PDB entry 1BIU | X-ray diffraction, 2.50 A resolution | chains A and B

Chain A (and B):
Name: HIV-1 integrase
From: Human immunodeficiency virus 1
Notes: fragment: core domain; chain B of this document is another copy of the same molecule, construct and numbering; everything in this record applies to it too
Reference sequence: P12497 (POL_HV1N5); residues 47-212 here correspond to UniProt positions 762-927 (UniProt number = residue number + 715)
Sequence (166 residues; row label = number of the first residue in the row):
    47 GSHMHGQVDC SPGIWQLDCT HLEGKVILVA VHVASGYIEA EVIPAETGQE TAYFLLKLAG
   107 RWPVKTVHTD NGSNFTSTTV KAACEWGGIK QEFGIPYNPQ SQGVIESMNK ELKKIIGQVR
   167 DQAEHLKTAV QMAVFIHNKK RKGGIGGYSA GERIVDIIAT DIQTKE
Disordered / not traced: 47-55, 141-147, 210-212 (chain B: 47-55, 141-148, 210-212)
Construct notes: conflict Ser-48 (Glu763 in P12497), His-49 (Ala764 in P12497), Gly-133 (Ala848 in P12497); engineered mutation Glu-131 (Trp846 in P12497), Lys-185 (Phe900 in P12497)
Ion coordination: Mg2+ near Cys-65 (its only coordinating residue here)
What the authors report for this chain:
  - Mg2+ coordination: Asp-64, Asp-116
  - catalytic residues: Asp-64, Asp-116, Glu-152
  - conformationally variable residues: Arg-187 to Gly-193

How chain A and chain B interact:
Contacting residue pairs - 43 pairs, chain A then chain B:
  Tyr-83(A) / Arg-107(B)
  Glu-85(A) / Arg-107(B)
  Glu-87(A) / Tyr-99(B)
  Glu-87(A) / Lys-103(B)  salt bridge
  Tyr-99(A) / Glu-87(B)
  Tyr-99(A) / Lys-173(B)
  Tyr-99(A) / Gln-177(B)  hydrogen bond
  Leu-102(A) / Thr-174(B)
  Lys-103(A) / Glu-87(B)  salt bridge
  Lys-103(A) / Gln-177(B)
  Ala-105(A) / Phe-181(B)
  Ala-105(A) / Lys-185(B)  hydrogen bond (backbone-side chain)
  Gly-106(A) / Phe-181(B)
  Gly-106(A) / Asn-184(B)  hydrogen bond (backbone-side chain)
  Arg-107(A) / Tyr-83(B)
  Arg-107(A) / Glu-85(B)  salt bridge
  Arg-107(A) / Arg-107(B)
  Trp-108(A) / Trp-108(B)  hydrophobic
  Trp-108(A) / Lys-185(B)  hydrogen bond (backbone-side chain)
  Trp-132(A) / Met-178(B)
  Trp-132(A) / Phe-181(B)  hydrophobic
  Gly-133(A) / Phe-181(B)
  Gln-168(A) / Trp-132(B)  hydrogen bond
  His-171(A) / Gln-95(B)
  Lys-173(A) / Tyr-99(B)
  Thr-174(A) / Leu-102(B)
  Gln-177(A) / Tyr-99(B)  hydrogen bond
  Gln-177(A) / Lys-103(B)
  Met-178(A) / Trp-132(B)
  Phe-181(A) / Ala-105(B)
  Phe-181(A) / Gly-106(B)
  Phe-181(A) / Trp-132(B)  hydrophobic
  Phe-181(A) / Gly-133(B)
  Asn-184(A) / Gly-106(B)  hydrogen bond (side chain-backbone)
  Lys-185(A) / Ala-105(B)  hydrogen bond (side chain-backbone)
  Lys-185(A) / Gly-106(B)
  Lys-185(A) / Trp-108(B)  hydrogen bond (side chain-backbone)
  Tyr-194(A) / Ile-208(B)  hydrophobic
  Glu-198(A) / Ile-208(B)
  Val-201(A) / Ile-208(B)  hydrophobic
  Ala-205(A) / Ala-205(B)  hydrophobic
  Ile-208(A) / Glu-198(B)
  Ile-208(A) / Val-201(B)  hydrophobic
Other interface residues (no listed pair), chain A (30 interface residues in all): Gln-95, Pro-109, Ile-182, Ile-204
Other interface residues (no listed pair), chain B (31 interface residues in all): Val-88, Pro-109, Gln-168, His-171, Ile-182, Tyr-194, Ile-204

In short:
Chain A and chain B form an interface of 30 and 31 residues respectively, with 9 hydrogen bonds and 3 salt
bridges. Polar pairs include Glu-87(A)/Lys-103(B), Arg-107(A)/Glu-85(B) and Tyr-99(A)/Gln-177(B). From the
paper: catalytic residues Asp-64(A), Asp-116(A) and Glu-152(A); Mg2+ coordination by Asp-64(A) and Asp-116(A).
Both chains are HIV-1 integrase (Human immunodeficiency virus 1). Entry 1BIU (HIV-1 integrase core domain
complexed with mg++) was determined by X-ray diffraction together with 1BIS and 1BIZ from the same study.
